2RBA - chains C and B of the 4 polymer chains in the assembly; structure by X-ray diffraction, 2.79 A resolution.

== Chain C ==
Molecule: 23-nt DNA strand
Sequence (23 nucleotides; each row starts with the number of its first residue):
     1 CAGCTCTGTACGTGAGCAGTGGA

== Chain B ==
Name: G/T mismatch-specific thymine DNA glycosylase
Source organism: Homo sapiens
Notes: EC 3.2.2.-; fragment: Core domain
Reference sequence: Q13569 (TDG_HUMAN); residue numbers follow UniProt; this construct covers 111-308
Chain sequence (204 residues; numbered 105 to 308; the number before each row is that of its first residue):
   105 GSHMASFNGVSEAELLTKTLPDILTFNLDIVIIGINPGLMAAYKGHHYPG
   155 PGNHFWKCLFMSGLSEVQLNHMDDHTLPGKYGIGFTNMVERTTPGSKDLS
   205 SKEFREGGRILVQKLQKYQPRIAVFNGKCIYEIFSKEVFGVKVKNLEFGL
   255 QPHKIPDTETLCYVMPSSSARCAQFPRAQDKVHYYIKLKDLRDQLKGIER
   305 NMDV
Disordered / not traced: 105-122, 305-308
Differences from the reference sequence: expression tag (105-110)
UniProt features mapped onto this chain:
  - cross-link: Lys248 (Glycyl lysine isopeptide (Lys-Gly) (interchain with G-Cter in SUMO2))
  - mutagenesis: Asn140 (N140A: Loss of DNA glycosylase activity but still able to bind DNA), Ala145 (A145G: Increased DNA glycosylase activity on G/T mispairs), His151 (H151A/Q: Increased DNA glycosylase activity on G/T mispairs), Asn191 (N191A: Reduced DNA glycosylase activity on G/T and G/U mispairs), Thr197 (T197A: Reduced DNA glycosylase activity on G/T mispairs), Arg281 (R281A: Restores the DNA-binding ability of the sumoylated form)
Reported in the primary citation:
  - binding site for the 23-nt DNA strand (chain C): Lys246, Lys248, Ala274, Ala277, Pro280
  - binding site for the 23-nt DNA strand: Ile139, Asn140, Gly142, Asn157, Pro198 to Ser200, Lys201, Lys232, Pro270 to Ala277, Gln278
  - catalytic residues: Asn140
  - specificity-determining residues: Ala274, Pro280
  - specificity-determining residues: Lys201, Gln278 (by similarity / conservation)

== Interface between chain C and chain B ==
Contacting residue pairs (19; chain C residue first):
  DG16(C) with Arg275(B), base contact
  DC17(C) with Arg275(B), base contact; Cys276(B), base contact
  DA18(C) with Ser200(B), phosphate contact; Ser271(B), phosphate contact; Arg275(B), sugar contact; Cys276(B), hydrogen bond to the sugar; Ala277(B), hydrogen bond to the base
  DG19(C) with Gly231(B), phosphate contact; Lys232(B), hydrogen bond to the phosphate; Cys233(B), hydrogen bond to the phosphate; Phe252(B), phosphate contact; Pro270(B), phosphate contact; Ser271(B), hydrogen bond to the phosphate; Cys276(B), hydrogen bond to the sugar; Ala277(B), base contact; Gln278(B), hydrogen bond to the phosphate
  DT20(C) with Lys232(B), salt bridge to the phosphate; Gln278(B), phosphate contact
Other interface residues (no listed pair), chain B (15 interface residues in all): Gly199, Lys201, Met269, Ser273

== Overview ==
The interface between chain C and chain B involves 5 residues on one side and 15 on the other; the contacts
include 7 hydrogen bonds and 1 salt bridge. Polar pairs include DA18(C)-Ala277(B), DA18(C)-Cys276(B) and
DG19(C)-Cys276(B). The paper reports the catalytic residue Asn140(B); a binding site for the 23-nt DNA strand
at Ile139(B), Asn140(B) and Gly142(B) among others.
Here chain C is a 23-nt DNA strand and chain B is G/T mismatch-specific thymine DNA glycosylase (Homo
sapiens). Entry 2RBA (Structure of Human Thymine DNA Glycosylase Bound to Abasic and Undamaged DNA) was
determined by X-ray diffraction.
